Entry 4A3J (X-ray diffraction, 3.70 A resolution); this record covers chains A and H of the 15 polymer chains in the assembly.

== Chain A ==
Molecule: DNA-directed RNA polymerase II subunit RPB1
Source organism: Saccharomyces cerevisiae
Notes: EC 2.7.7.6
UniProtKB: P04050 (RPB1_YEAST); residues 1-1732 here = UniProt positions 1-1732
Amino-acid sequence (1732 residues; numbered 1 to 1732; the number before each row is that of its first residue):
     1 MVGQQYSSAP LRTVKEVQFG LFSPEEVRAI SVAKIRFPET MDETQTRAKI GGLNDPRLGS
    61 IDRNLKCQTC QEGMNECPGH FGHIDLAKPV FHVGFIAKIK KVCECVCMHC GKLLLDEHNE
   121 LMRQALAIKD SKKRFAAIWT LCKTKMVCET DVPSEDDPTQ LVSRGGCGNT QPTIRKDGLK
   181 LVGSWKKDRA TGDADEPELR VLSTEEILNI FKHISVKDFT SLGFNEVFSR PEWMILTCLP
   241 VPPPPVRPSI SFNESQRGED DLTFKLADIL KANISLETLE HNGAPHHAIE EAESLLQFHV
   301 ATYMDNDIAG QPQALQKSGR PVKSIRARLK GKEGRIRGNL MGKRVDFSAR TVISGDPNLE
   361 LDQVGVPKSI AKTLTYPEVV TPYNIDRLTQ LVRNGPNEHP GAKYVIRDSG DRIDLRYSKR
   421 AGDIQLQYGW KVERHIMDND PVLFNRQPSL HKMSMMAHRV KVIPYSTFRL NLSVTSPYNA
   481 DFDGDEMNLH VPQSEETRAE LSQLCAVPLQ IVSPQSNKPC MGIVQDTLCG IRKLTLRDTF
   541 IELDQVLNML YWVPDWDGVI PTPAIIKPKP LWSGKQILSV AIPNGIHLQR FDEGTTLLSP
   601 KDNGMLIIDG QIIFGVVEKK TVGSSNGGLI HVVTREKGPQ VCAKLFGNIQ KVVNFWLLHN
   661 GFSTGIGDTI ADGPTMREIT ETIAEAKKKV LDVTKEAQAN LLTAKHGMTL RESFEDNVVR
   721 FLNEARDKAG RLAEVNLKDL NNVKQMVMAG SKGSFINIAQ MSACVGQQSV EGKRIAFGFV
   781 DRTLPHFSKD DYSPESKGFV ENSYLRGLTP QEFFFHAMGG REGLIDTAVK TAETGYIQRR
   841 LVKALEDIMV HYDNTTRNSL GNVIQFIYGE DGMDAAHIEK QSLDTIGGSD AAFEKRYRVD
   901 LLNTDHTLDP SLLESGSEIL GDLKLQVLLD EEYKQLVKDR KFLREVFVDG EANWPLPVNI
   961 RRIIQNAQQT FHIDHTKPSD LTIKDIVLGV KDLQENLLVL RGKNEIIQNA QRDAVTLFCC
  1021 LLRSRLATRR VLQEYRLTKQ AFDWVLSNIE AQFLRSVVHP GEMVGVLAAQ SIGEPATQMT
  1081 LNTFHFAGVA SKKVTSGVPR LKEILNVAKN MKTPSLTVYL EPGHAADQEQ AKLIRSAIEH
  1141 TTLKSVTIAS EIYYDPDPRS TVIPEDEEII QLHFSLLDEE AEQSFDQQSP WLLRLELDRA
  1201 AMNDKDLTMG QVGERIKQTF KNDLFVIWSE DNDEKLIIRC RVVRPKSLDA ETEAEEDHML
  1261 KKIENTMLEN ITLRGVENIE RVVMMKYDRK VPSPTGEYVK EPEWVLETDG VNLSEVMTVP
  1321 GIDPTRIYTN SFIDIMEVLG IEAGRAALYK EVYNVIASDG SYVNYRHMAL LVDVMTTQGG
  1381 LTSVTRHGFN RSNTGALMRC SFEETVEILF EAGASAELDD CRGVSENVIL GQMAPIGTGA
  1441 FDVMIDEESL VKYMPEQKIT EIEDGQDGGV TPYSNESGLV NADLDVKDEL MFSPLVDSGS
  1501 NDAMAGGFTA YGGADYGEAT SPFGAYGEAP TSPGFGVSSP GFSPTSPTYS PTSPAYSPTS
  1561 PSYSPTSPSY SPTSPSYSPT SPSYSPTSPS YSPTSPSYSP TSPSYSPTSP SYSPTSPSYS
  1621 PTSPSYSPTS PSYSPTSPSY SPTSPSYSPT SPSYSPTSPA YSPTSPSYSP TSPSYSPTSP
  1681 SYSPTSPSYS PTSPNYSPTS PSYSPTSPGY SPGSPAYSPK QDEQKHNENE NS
Unresolved in the structure: 1-2, 1084-1091, 1177-1186, 1244-1253, 1456-1732
Swiss-Prot annotation at these positions:
  - region: Pro248 to Asp260 (Lid loop), Asn306 to Lys323 (Rudder loop), Pro810 to Glu822 (Bridging helix)
  - binding site (Zn(2+)): Cys67, Cys70, Cys77, His80, Cys107, Cys110, Cys148, Cys167
  - binding site (Mg(2+)): Asp481, Asp483, Asp485
  - modified residue: Thr1471 (Phosphothreonine)
  - cross-link (Glycyl lysine isopeptide (Lys-Gly)): Lys695 (interchain with G-Cter in ubiquitin), Lys1246 (interchain with G-Cter in ubiquitin), Lys1350 (interchain with G-Cter in ubiquitin)
  - natural variant: Ser1653 to Pro1659 (deletion: In strain: A364A)
  - mutagenesis: Lys1246 (K1246R: Impairs ubiquitination during transcription stress)
Bound ions: Zn2+ site 1: Cys67, Cys70, Cys77, His80; Zn2+ site 2: Cys107, Cys110, Cys148, Cys167; Mg2+: Asp481, Asp483, Asp485 (shared with 1 residue of chain P)
Residues lining bound ligands: phosphomethylphosphonic acid guanylate ester (G2P): Arg446, Pro448, Asn479, Asp481, Asp483, Lys752, Leu1081
Reported in the primary citation:
  - mutagenesis - Q1078N, Q1078S: abolished growth (citing earlier work)

== Chain H ==
Molecule: DNA-directed RNA polymerases I, II, and III subunit rpabc 3
Source organism: Saccharomyces cerevisiae
UniProtKB: P20436 (RPAB3_YEAST); residue numbers follow UniProt; this construct covers 1-146
Amino-acid sequence (146 residues; row label = number of the first residue in the row):
     1 MSNTLFDDIF QVSEVDPGRY NKVCRIEAAS TTQDQCKLTL DINVELFPVA AQDSLTVTIA
    61 SSLNLEDTPA NDSSATRSWR PPQAGDRSLA DDYDYVMYGT AYKFEEVSKD LIAVYYSFGG
   121 LLMRLEGNYR NLNNLKQENA YLLIRR
Unresolved in the structure: 1, 64-75
Swiss-Prot annotation at these positions:
  - region: Asp16 to Thr39 (Non-specific ssDNA binding)
  - modified residue: Ser2 (N-acetylserine), Thr68 (Phosphothreonine)

== Chain A / chain H interface ==
Residue-residue contacts - 67 pairs, chain A then chain H:
  Arg537(A) - Tyr20(H)
  Arg537(A) - Arg25(H)
  Arg537(A) - Asp41(H)  salt bridge
  Arg537(A) - Gly120(H)  hydrogen bond (side chain-backbone)
  Arg537(A) - Leu121(H)
  Arg537(A) - Leu122(H)
  Asp538(A) - Tyr20(H)
  Asp538(A) - Asn21(H)  hydrogen bond (side chain-backbone)
  Asp538(A) - Lys22(H)  hydrogen bond (side chain-backbone)
  Asp538(A) - Val23(H)  hydrogen bond (side chain-backbone)
  Phe540(A) - Val23(H)  hydrophobic
  Phe540(A) - Asn43(H)
  Leu543(A) - Trp79(H)  hydrophobic
  Ile560(A) - Arg77(H)
  Ile560(A) - Ser78(H)  hydrogen bond (backbone-side chain)
  Ile560(A) - Trp79(H)  hydrogen bond (backbone-backbone)
  Thr562(A) - Trp79(H)
  Thr562(A) - Tyr98(H)
  Pro563(A) - Trp79(H)
  Pro563(A) - Tyr98(H)
  Ala564(A) - Met97(H)
  Ala564(A) - Tyr98(H)  hydrogen bond (backbone-backbone)
  Ala564(A) - Phe118(H)
  Ile565(A) - Tyr95(H)  hydrophobic
  Ile565(A) - Val96(H)
  Ile565(A) - Met97(H)  hydrophobic
  Ile566(A) - Trp79(H)
  Ile566(A) - Val96(H)  hydrogen bond (backbone-backbone)
  Ile566(A) - Met97(H)
  Ile566(A) - Tyr98(H)  hydrophobic
  Ile566(A) - Tyr141(H)  hydrophobic
  Lys567(A) - Trp79(H)
  Lys567(A) - Tyr95(H)
  Lys567(A) - Val96(H)  hydrogen bond (backbone-backbone)
  Pro568(A) - Leu46(H)
  Pro568(A) - Asp94(H)
  Pro568(A) - Tyr95(H)
  Pro570(A) - Trp79(H)  hydrophobic
  Leu571(A) - Asn43(H)
  Trp572(A) - Trp79(H)  hydrophobic
  Ser573(A) - Gly119(H)  hydrogen bond (side chain-backbone)
  Lys575(A) - Gly119(H)
  Lys575(A) - Gly120(H)
  Leu597(A) - Tyr102(H)  hydrogen bond (backbone-side chain)
  Leu597(A) - Tyr115(H)
  Leu598(A) - Arg25(H)  hydrogen bond (backbone-side chain)
  Leu598(A) - Thr39(H)
  Leu598(A) - Tyr115(H)  hydrophobic
  Leu598(A) - Leu122(H)
  Leu598(A) - Arg124(H)
  Ser599(A) - Arg25(H)  hydrogen bond (backbone-side chain)
  Ser599(A) - Leu122(H)
  Pro600(A) - Arg25(H)
  Asp602(A) - Tyr20(H)  hydrogen bond
  Leu606(A) - Tyr102(H)  hydrophobic
  Ile608(A) - Tyr102(H)  hydrophobic
  Ile613(A) - Tyr102(H)  hydrophobic
  Ile613(A) - Ser117(H)  hydrogen bond (backbone-side chain)
  Ile613(A) - Gly120(H)
  Ile613(A) - Leu122(H)
  Phe614(A) - Leu122(H)  hydrophobic
  Lys738(A) - Arg19(H)
  Asp739(A) - Arg19(H)  salt bridge
  Lys744(A) - Arg19(H)
  Asp974(A) - Lys136(H)  salt bridge
  His975(A) - Lys136(H)
  Thr976(A) - Lys136(H)
Also at the interface, not in a pair above, chain A (38 interface residues in all): Gly558, Val559, Pro561, Gln576, Val735, Leu737
Also at the interface, not in a pair above, chain H (32 interface residues in all): Pro81, Lys103, Met123

== Overview ==
Chain A and chain H form an interface of 38 and 32 residues respectively, with 15 hydrogen bonds and 3 salt
bridges. Polar pairs include Arg537(A)-Asp41(H), Asp739(A)-Arg19(H) and Asp974(A)-Lys136(H). Bound to chain A:
phosphomethylphosphonic acid guanylate ester. The paper reports that Q1078N and Q1078S of chain A abolish
growth.
Here chain A is DNA-directed RNA polymerase II subunit RPB1 and chain H is DNA-directed RNA polymerases I, II,
and III subunit rpabc 3, both from Saccharomyces cerevisiae. Entry 4A3J (RNA Polymerase II initial
transcribing complex with a 2nt DNA-RNA hybrid and soaked with GMPCPP) was determined by X-ray diffraction
together with 4A3B, 4A3C, 4A3D, 4A3E, 4A3F, 4A3G and 4 further entries from the same study.
